Entry 7VMW (X-ray diffraction, 1.93 A resolution); this record covers chains A and C.

== Chain A ==
Protein: LynF/TruF/PatF family peptide O-prenyltransferase
Organism: Limnothrix sp. CACIAM 69d
Reference sequence: A0A372DCN7 (A0A372DCN7_9CYAN); numbering as in UniProt (aligned over 1-302)
Chain sequence (302 residues; each row starts with the number of its first residue):
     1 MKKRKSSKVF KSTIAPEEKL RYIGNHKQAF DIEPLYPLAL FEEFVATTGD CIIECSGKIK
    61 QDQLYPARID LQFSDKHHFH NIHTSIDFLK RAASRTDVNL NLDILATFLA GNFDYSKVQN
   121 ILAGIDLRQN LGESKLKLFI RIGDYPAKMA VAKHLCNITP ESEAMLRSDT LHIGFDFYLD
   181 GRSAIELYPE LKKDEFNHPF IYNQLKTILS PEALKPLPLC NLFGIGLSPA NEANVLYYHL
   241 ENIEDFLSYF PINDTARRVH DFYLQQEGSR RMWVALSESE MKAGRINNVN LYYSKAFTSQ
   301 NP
Not modelled in the structure: 1-6
Metal / ion sites: Mg2+: Glu186 (together with geranyl S-thiolodiphosphate)
Residues lining bound ligands: geranyl S-thiolodiphosphate (GST): Glu54, Lys58, Arg68, Asp126, Lys135, Lys137, Phe139, Arg141, His172, Asp176, Glu186, Tyr188, Pro189, Glu190, Phe223, Gly224, Ile225, Tyr237, Trp273, Asn290, Tyr292

== Chain C ==
Protein: substrate peptide
Chain sequence (7 residues; numbered 0 to 6; the number before each row is that of its first residue; numbering starts at 0):
     0 XGAHTIX
Modified positions: ACE (acetyl group) at position 0; NH2 (amino group) at position 6

== Chain A / chain C interface ==
Residue-residue contacts (26; chain A residue first):
  Ile52(A) with Gly1(C)
  Glu54(A) with Ala2(C); His3(C), salt bridge
  Asp70(A) with His3(C), salt bridge
  Gln72(A) with Ala2(C); His3(C), hydrogen bond (side chain-backbone)
  Gln119(A) with Ile5(C)
  Asn120(A) with His3(C); Thr4(C), hydrogen bond (side chain-backbone)
  Leu122(A) with His3(C)
  Phe139(A) with His3(C)
  Arg141(A) with His3(C), hydrogen bond (side chain-backbone); Thr4(C); Ile5(C)
  Thr170(A) with Ile5(C)
  His172(A) with His3(C), hydrogen bond
  His239(A) with ACE_0(C), hydrogen bond (side chain-backbone); Thr4(C)
  Ser269(A) with ACE_0(C); Gly1(C)
  Arg271(A) with ACE_0(C)
  Met272(A) with ACE_0(C)
  Trp273(A) with ACE_0(C); Ala2(C), hydrogen bond (side chain-backbone)
  Ser294(A) with ACE_0(C); Gly1(C), hydrogen bond (side chain-backbone)
Interface residues without a listed pair, chain A (20 interface residues in all): Leu222, Tyr292, Tyr293

== Summary ==
20 residues of chain A face 6 of chain C across their interface; the contacts include 7 hydrogen bonds and 2
salt bridges. Polar pairs include Glu54(A)-His3(C), Asp70(A)-His3(C) and Gln72(A)-His3(C). Bound to chain A:
geranyl S-thiolodiphosphate.
Chain A is LynF/TruF/PatF family peptide O-prenyltransferase (Limnothrix sp. CACIAM 69d) and chain C is
substrate peptide; the structure, Crystal structure of LimF prenyltransferase bound with a peptide substrate
and GSPP, was determined by X-ray diffraction (same publication as 7VMY).
